6PRK - chains A and B; structure by X-ray diffraction, 3.20 A resolution.

Chain A:
Molecule: RicF
From: Bacillus subtilis (strain 168)
UniProtKB: O34412 (YLBF_BACSU); residue numbers follow UniProt; this construct covers 1-121
Chain sequence (121 residues; numbered 1 to 121; the number before each row is that of its first residue):
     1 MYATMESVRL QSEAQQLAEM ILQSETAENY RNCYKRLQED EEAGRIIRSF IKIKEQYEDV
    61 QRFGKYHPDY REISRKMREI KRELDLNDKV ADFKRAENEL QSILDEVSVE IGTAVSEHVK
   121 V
Unresolved in the structure: 1-5, 121

Chain B:
Molecule: RicA
From: Bacillus subtilis (strain 168)
UniProtKB: O31779 (YMCA_BACSU); numbering as in UniProt (aligned over 1-122)
Chain sequence (124 residues; numbered -1 to 122; the number before each row is that of its first residue; numbers below 1 keep their minus sign (Gly-1 is residue -1)):
    -1 GPMTLYSKKD IVQQARNLAK MISETEEVDF FKRAEAQINE NDKVSTIVNQ IKALQKQAVN
    59 LKHYEKHEAL KQVEAKIDAL QEELEEIPVI QEFRDSQMEV NDLLQLVAHT ISNQVTNEII
   119 TSTG
Unresolved in the structure: -1 to 2, 120-122
Construct notes: expression tag (-1 to 0)

How chain A and chain B interact:
Pairs across the interface (65):
  Arg9(A) - Met19(B)
  Leu10(A) - Leu16(B)  hydrophobic
  Leu10(A) - Ile20(B)  hydrophobic
  Glu13(A) - Gln12(B)  hydrogen bond
  Glu13(A) - Asn15(B)
  Glu13(A) - Leu16(B)
  Glu13(A) - Met19(B)
  Ala14(A) - Leu16(B)
  Ala14(A) - Ile109(B)
  Gln15(A) - Gln112(B)
  Gln16(A) - Gln12(B)
  Leu17(A) - Ile9(B)
  Leu17(A) - Gln12(B)
  Leu17(A) - Ala13(B)
  Leu17(A) - Leu16(B)  hydrophobic
  Leu17(A) - Ile109(B)  hydrophobic
  Ala18(A) - Ile109(B)  hydrophobic
  Ala18(A) - Gln112(B)
  Ala18(A) - Val113(B)
  Glu19(A) - Gln112(B)  hydrogen bond
  Met20(A) - Tyr4(B)
  Met20(A) - Asp8(B)
  Met20(A) - Ile9(B)
  Met20(A) - Gln12(B)
  Ile21(A) - Ile9(B)  hydrophobic
  Ile21(A) - Val113(B)  hydrophobic
  Leu22(A) - Val113(B)
  Leu22(A) - Glu116(B)
  Leu22(A) - Ile117(B)
  Gln23(A) - Leu3(B)
  Gln23(A) - Tyr4(B)
  Ser24(A) - Leu3(B)
  Ser24(A) - Tyr4(B)
  Ser24(A) - Ile9(B)
  Glu25(A) - Leu3(B)
  Glu25(A) - Tyr4(B)
  Thr26(A) - Lys6(B)
  Ala27(A) - Ile117(B)  hydrophobic
  Tyr30(A) - Ile117(B)  hydrophobic
  Arg31(A) - Ile117(B)  hydrogen bond (side chain-backbone)
  Tyr34(A) - Ile118(B)  hydrophobic
  Glu99(A) - Lys6(B)  hydrogen bond (backbone-side chain)
  Leu100(A) - Val113(B)  hydrophobic
  Leu100(A) - Ile117(B)  hydrophobic
  Ser102(A) - Lys6(B)  hydrogen bond
  Ile103(A) - Lys6(B)
  Glu106(A) - Val10(B)
  Val107(A) - Ile9(B)  hydrophobic
  Glu110(A) - Val10(B)
  Glu110(A) - Arg14(B)  salt bridge
  Glu110(A) - Ala17(B)
  Ile111(A) - Leu16(B)  hydrophobic
  Ile111(A) - Ala17(B)
  Ile111(A) - Leu102(B)  hydrophobic
  Ile111(A) - Ile109(B)  hydrophobic
  Ala114(A) - Ala17(B)
  Ala114(A) - Lys18(B)
  Ala114(A) - Ser21(B)  hydrogen bond (backbone-side chain)
  Val115(A) - Ala17(B)
  Val115(A) - Ile20(B)  hydrophobic
  Val115(A) - Ser21(B)
  His118(A) - Lys18(B)
  His118(A) - Ser21(B)
  His118(A) - Lys30(B)  hydrogen bond (backbone-side chain)
  Val119(A) - Lys30(B)  hydrogen bond (backbone-side chain)
Other interface residues (no listed pair), chain A (36 interface residues in all): Glu28, Leu104, Ser108, Gly112
Other interface residues (no listed pair), chain B (30 interface residues in all): Phe29, Glu33, Leu101, Val105, Ala106, Ser110

In short:
Chain A and chain B form an interface of 36 and 30 residues respectively, with 8 hydrogen bonds and 1 salt
bridge. Polar pairs include Glu110(A)-Arg14(B), Glu13(A)-Gln12(B) and Glu19(A)-Gln112(B).
Here chain A is RicF and chain B is RicA, both from Bacillus subtilis (strain 168). Entry 6PRK (X-ray Crystal
Structure of Bacillus subtilis RicA in complex with RicF) was determined by X-ray diffraction together with
6PRH from the same study.
